PDB entry 8RYN | X-ray diffraction, 1.97 A resolution | chains A and D of the 5 polymer chains in the assembly

# Chain A
Molecule: MHC class I antigen
Source organism: Homo sapiens
UniProtKB: A0A583ZB34 (A0A583ZB34_HUMAN); residues 1-275 here correspond to UniProt positions 25-299 (UniProt number = residue number + 24)
Chain sequence (276 residues; numbered 1 to 276; the number before each row is that of its first residue):
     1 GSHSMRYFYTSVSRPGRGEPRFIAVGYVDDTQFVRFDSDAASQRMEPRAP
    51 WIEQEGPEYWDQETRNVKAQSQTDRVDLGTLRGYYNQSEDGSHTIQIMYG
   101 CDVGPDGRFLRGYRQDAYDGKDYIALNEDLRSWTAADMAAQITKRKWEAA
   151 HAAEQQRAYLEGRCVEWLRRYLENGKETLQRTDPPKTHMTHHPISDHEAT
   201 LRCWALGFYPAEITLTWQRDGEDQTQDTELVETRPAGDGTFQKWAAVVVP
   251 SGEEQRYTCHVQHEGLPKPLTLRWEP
Disordered / not traced: 276
Construct notes: expression tag (276)
Disulfides: Cys101-Cys164, Cys203-Cys259

# Chain D
Molecule: TCR alpha
Source organism: Homo sapiens
Chain sequence (198 residues; each row starts with the number of its first residue):
     1 MAQEVTQIPAALSVPEGENLVLNCSFTDSAIYNLQWFRQDPGKGLTSLLL
    51 IQSSQREQTSGRLNASLDKSSGRSTLYIAASQPGDSATYLCAVNNAGNML
   101 TFGGGTRLMVKPHIQNPDPAVYQLRDSKSSDKSVCLFTDFDSQTNVSQSK
   151 DSDVYITDKCVLDMRSMDFKSNSAVAWSNKSDFACANAFNNSIIPEDT
Disordered / not traced: 1, 161, 166-169, 193-198
Disulfides: Cys24-Cys91, Cys135-Cys185

# Chain A / chain D interface
Contacting residue pairs (8; chain A residue first):
  Arg65(A) with Ala2(D); Gly97(D); Asn98(D), hydrogen bond
  Asn66(A) with Gly97(D)
  Ala69(A) with Ala96(D)
  Gln155(A) with Ser53(D), hydrogen bond; Lys69(D)
  Arg163(A) with Ser29(D)
Other interface residues (no listed pair), chain A (7 interface residues in all): Gln62, Glu154
Other interface residues (no listed pair), chain D (10 interface residues in all): Asp28, Ala30, Ser54

# Summary
7 residues of chain A face 10 of chain D across their interface, with 2 hydrogen bonds. Polar contacts include
Arg65(A)-Asn98(D) and Gln155(A)-Ser53(D).
Chain A is MHC class I antigen and chain D is TCR alpha, both from Homo sapiens; the structure, Structure of
S2 TCR in complex with HLA-A*11:01 bound to ELFSYLIEK peptide, was determined by X-ray diffraction together
with 8RYM, 8RYO, 8RYP and 8RYQ from the same study.
